Entry 6LMV (electron microscopy, 3.60 A resolution); this record covers chains A and B of the 9 polymer chains in the assembly.

[Chain A (and B)]
Molecule: Calcium homeostasis modulator protein
From: Caenorhabditis elegans
Notes: chain B of this document is another copy of the same molecule, construct and numbering; everything in this record applies to it too
Reference sequence: Q18593 (CLHM1_CAEEL); residues 1-329 here = UniProt positions 1-329
Sequence (337 residues; numbered 1 to 337; the number before each row is that of its first residue):
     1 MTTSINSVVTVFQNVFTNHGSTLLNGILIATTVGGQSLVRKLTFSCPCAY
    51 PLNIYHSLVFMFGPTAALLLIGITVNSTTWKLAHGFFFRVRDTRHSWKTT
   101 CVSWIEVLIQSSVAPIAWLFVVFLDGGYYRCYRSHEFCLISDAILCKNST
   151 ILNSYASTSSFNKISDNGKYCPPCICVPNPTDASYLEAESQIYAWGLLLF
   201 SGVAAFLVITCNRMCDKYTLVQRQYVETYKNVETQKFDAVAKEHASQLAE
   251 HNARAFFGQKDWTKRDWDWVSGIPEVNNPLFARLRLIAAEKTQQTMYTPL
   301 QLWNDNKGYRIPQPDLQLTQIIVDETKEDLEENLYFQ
Not modelled in the structure: 1-38, 275-296, 308-337
Construct notes: expression tag (330-337)
Disulfides: C46-C131, C48-C176, C138-C174
Swiss-Prot annotation at these positions:
  - glycosylation: N148 (N-linked (GlcNAc...) asparagine)
  - mutagenesis: D125 (D125A: Changes relative Ca2+ and Cl-permeabilities)

[How chain A and chain B interact]
Contacting residue pairs - 82 pairs, chain A then chain B:
  K81(A) with I273(B)
  L82(A) with I273(B), hydrophobic
  F88(A) with K264(B), hydrogen bond (backbone-side chain)
  R89(A) with D268(B); S271(B), hydrogen bond; G272(B)
  V90(A) with D268(B)
  T93(A) with D268(B); W269(B)
  H95(A) with G272(B); I273(B), hydrogen bond (side chain-backbone)
  T99(A) with P274(B)
  D142(A) with Y155(B), hydrogen bond
  A143(A) with Y155(B)
  N179(A) with Y155(B), hydrogen bond
  T181(A) with K163(B), hydrogen bond
  S184(A) with C46(B), hydrogen bond (side chain-backbone)
  Y185(A) with A49(B), hydrophobic; L52(B), hydrophobic
  A188(A) with P47(B), hydrophobic; H56(B)
  Q191(A) with T43(B); H56(B); F60(B)
  I192(A) with L52(B), hydrophobic; Y55(B), hydrophobic; H56(B)
  W195(A) with F60(B); P64(B), hydrophobic
  L199(A) with G63(B)
  V203(A) with L70(B), hydrophobic
  F206(A) with T74(B)
  T210(A) with W80(B)
  R213(A) with W80(B); H84(B); G85(B), hydrogen bond (backbone-backbone)
  M214(A) with A83(B); G85(B); F86(B), hydrogen bond (backbone-backbone); F87(B), hydrogen bond (backbone-backbone)
  C215(A) with F87(B), hydrophobic; F88(B)
  D216(A) with H84(B), salt bridge; G85(B); F88(B)
  K217(A) with F88(B)
  Y218(A) with H84(B); G85(B); Y297(B)
  T219(A) with R89(B), hydrogen bond
  L220(A) with K81(B); H84(B)
  V221(A) with F237(B), hydrophobic
  R223(A) with H84(B)
  Y225(A) with A241(B); H244(B), hydrogen bond; A245(B), hydrophobic
  V226(A) with Y297(B)
  Y229(A) with A245(B); L248(B), hydrophobic; A249(B); N252(B), hydrogen bond; T298(B); Q301(B), hydrogen bond
  K230(A) with T298(B)
  V232(A) with A245(B); S246(B); A249(B), hydrophobic
  E233(A) with A249(B); N252(B); T298(B), hydrogen bond; L300(B)
  K236(A) with E250(B), salt bridge; A253(B)
  F237(A) with F256(B), hydrophobic; F257(B), hydrophobic; L300(B), hydrophobic
  V240(A) with A253(B), hydrophobic; F257(B), hydrophobic
  A241(A) with F257(B), hydrophobic
  E243(A) with R254(B), salt bridge
  H244(A) with F257(B)
Also at the interface, not in a pair above, chain A (52 interface residues in all): D92, F137, I144, D182, E189, I209, Q222, T228
Also at the interface, not in a pair above, chain B (58 interface residues in all): F44, C48, V59, A66, A67, I73, T158, K242, W262, R265, V270

[Summary]
52 residues of chain A and 58 residues of chain B are in contact, with 15 hydrogen bonds and 3 salt bridges.
Among the polar pairs are D216(A)-H84(B), K236(A)-E250(B) and E243(A)-R254(B). UniProt lists one mutagenesis
site on chain A.
Chain A and chain B are both Calcium homeostasis modulator protein (Caenorhabditis elegans); the structure,
Cryo-EM structure of the C. elegans CLHM-1, was determined by electron microscopy, deposited together with
6LMT, 6LMU, 6LMW and 6LMX.
